4AA9 - chain A; structure by X-ray diffraction, 1.60 A resolution.

== Chain A ==
Molecule: Chymosin
Source organism: Camelus dromedarius
Notes: EC 3.4.23.4
Reference sequence: Q9GK11 (Q9GK11_CAMDR); residues 4-323 here correspond to UniProt positions 62-381 (UniProt number = residue number + 58)
Chain sequence (320 residues; each row starts with the number of its first residue):
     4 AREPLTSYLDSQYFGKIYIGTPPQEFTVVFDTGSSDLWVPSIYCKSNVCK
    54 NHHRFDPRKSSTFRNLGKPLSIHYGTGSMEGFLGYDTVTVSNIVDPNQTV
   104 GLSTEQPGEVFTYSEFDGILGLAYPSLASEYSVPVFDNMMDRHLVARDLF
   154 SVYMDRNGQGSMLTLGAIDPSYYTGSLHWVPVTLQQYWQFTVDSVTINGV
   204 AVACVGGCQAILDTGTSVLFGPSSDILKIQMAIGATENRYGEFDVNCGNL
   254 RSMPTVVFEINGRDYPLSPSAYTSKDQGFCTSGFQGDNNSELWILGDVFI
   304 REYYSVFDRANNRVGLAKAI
Unresolved in the structure: 4-10
Disulfides: C47-C52, C207-C211, C250-C283
Covalent attachments: N-acetylglucosamine (NAG) linked to N100
Curated features (UniProtKB/Swiss-Prot):
  - active site: D34, D216
  - glycosylation (N-linked (GlcNAc...) asparagine): N100, N291
From the paper describing this entry:
  - post-translational modification sites: N100
  - binding site for N-acetylglucosamine: N100
  - post-translational modification sites: N291 (proposed by the authors, not directly observed)
  - contacts within the chain: S94-L166 (hydrogen bond)
  - catalytic residues: D34, D216
  - conformationally variable residues (loop rearrangement): Y11 to Y16, V93 to I96
  - specificity-determining residues: V221, F223 (proposed by the authors, not directly observed)

== In short ==
Covalently linked N-acetylglucosamine: at N100. Curated annotation (UniProt) lists active-site residues D34
and D216. The paper reports catalytic residues D34 and D216; a binding site for N-acetylglucosamine at N100.
Chain A is Chymosin (Camelus dromedarius); the structure, Camel chymosin at 1.6A resolution, was determined by
X-ray diffraction.
